Entry 8THL (electron microscopy, 3.10 A resolution); this record covers chains B and F of the 5 polymer chains in the assembly.

# Chain B
Name: Guanine nucleotide-binding protein G(I)/G(S)/G(T) subunit beta-1
Organism: Homo sapiens
UniProtKB: P62873 (GBB1_HUMAN); residues 2-340 here = UniProt positions 2-340
Amino-acid sequence (358 residues; row label = number of the first residue in the row; numbers below 1 keep their minus sign (Met-17 is residue -17)):
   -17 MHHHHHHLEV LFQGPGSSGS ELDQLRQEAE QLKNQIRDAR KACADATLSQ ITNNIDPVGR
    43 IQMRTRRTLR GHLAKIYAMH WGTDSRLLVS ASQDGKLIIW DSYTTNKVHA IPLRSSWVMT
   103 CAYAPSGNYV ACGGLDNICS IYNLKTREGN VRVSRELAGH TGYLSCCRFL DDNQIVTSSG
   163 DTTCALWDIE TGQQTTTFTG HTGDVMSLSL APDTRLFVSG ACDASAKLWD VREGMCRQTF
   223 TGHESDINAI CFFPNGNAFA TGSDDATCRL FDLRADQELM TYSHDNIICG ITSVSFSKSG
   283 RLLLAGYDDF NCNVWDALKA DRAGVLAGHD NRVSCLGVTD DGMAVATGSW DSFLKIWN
Not modelled in the structure: -17 to 2
Sequence notes: expression tag (-17 to 1)
Curated features (UniProtKB/Swiss-Prot):
  - modified residue: Ser2 (N-acetylserine), His266 (Phosphohistidine)
  - natural variant: Leu30 (L30F: In MRD42; uncertain significance), Arg52 (R52G: In MRD42), Gly64 (G64V: In MRD42), Asp76 (D76E: In MRD42; D76G: In MRD42), Gly77 (G77S: In MRD42), Lys78 (K78R: In MRD42), Ile80 (I80N: In MRD42; I80T: In MRD42), His91 (H91R: In MRD42; uncertain significance), Ala92 (A92T: In MRD42), Pro94 (P94S: In MRD42), Leu95 (L95P: In MRD42), Arg96 (R96L: In MRD42), 5 further natural variant entries in UniProt

# Chain F
Name: Single fab chain (scFv16)
Organism: Homo sapiens
Notes: antibody fragment or engineered binder
Amino-acid sequence (267 residues; numbered 1 to 255 plus 15 insertion-coded residues; 3 numbers in that range are skipped by the numbering (no residue carries them; nothing is unmodelled there); the number before each row is that of its first residue; a row labelled like 120A-120O holds insertion residues (120A, then the next letters in order)):
     1 DVQLVESGGG LVQPGGSRKL SCSASGFAFS SFGMHWVRQA PEKGLEWVAY ISSGSGTIYY
    61 ADTVKGRFTI SRDDPKNTLF LQMTSLRSED TAMYYCVRSI YYYGSSPFDF WGQGTTLTVS
120A-120O SGGGGSGGGGSGGGG
   124 SDIVMTQATS SVPVTPGESV SISCRSSKSL LHSNGNTYLY WFLQRPGQSP QLLIYRMSNL
   184 ASGVPDRFSG SGSGTAFTLT ISRLEAEDVG VYYCMQHLEY PLTFGAGTKL ELKAAALEVL
   244 FQGPHHHHHH HH
Not modelled in the structure: 120A-120O, 236-255
Cystine bridges: Cys22-Cys96, Cys147-Cys217

# How chain B and chain F interact
Contacting residue pairs (15; chain B residue first):
  Asp66(B) with Tyr103(F)
  Arg68(B) with Tyr103(F)
  Leu69(B) with Tyr103(F), hydrophobic
  Asp83(B) with Tyr103(F)
  Tyr85(B) with Tyr103(F)
  Val90(B) with Tyr102(F), hydrophobic
  His91(B) with Tyr102(F)
  Arg129(B) with Val2(F); Phe27(F); Phe110(F)
  Glu130(B) with Gly26(F); Phe27(F); Ala28(F), hydrogen bond (backbone-backbone); Phe32(F)
  Gly131(B) with Phe32(F)
Interface residues without a listed pair, chain B (11 interface residues in all): Asn132
Interface residues without a listed pair, chain F (9 interface residues in all): Ile100

# Overview
Chain B and chain F form an interface of 11 and 9 residues respectively, with 1 hydrogen bond. The
hydrogen-bonded pair Glu130(B)-Ala28(F) is a backbone contact.
Chain B is Guanine nucleotide-binding protein G(I)/G(S)/G(T) subunit beta-1 and chain F is Single fab chain
(scFv16), both from Homo sapiens; the structure, Cryo-EM structure of epinephrine-bound alpha-1A-adrenergic
receptor in complex with heterotrimeric Gq-protein, was determined by electron microscopy together with 8THK
from the same study.
